Entry 6U3M (X-ray diffraction, 1.90 A resolution); this record covers chains C and D of the 3 polymer chains in the assembly.

# Chain C
Molecule: HLA class II histocompatibility antigen, DQ alpha 1 chain
Organism: Homo sapiens
Reference sequence: P01909 (DQA1_HUMAN); the construct lacks a stretch of the UniProt sequence and is renumbered around it, so the offset changes along the chain: -1 to 9 = UniProt 24-34; 10-52 = UniProt 36-78; 54-181 = UniProt 79-206
Sequence (191 residues; row label = number of the first residue in the row; note: 1 number in that range is skipped by the numbering (no residue carries it; nothing is unmodelled there); numbers below 1 keep their minus sign (Glu-1 is residue -1)):
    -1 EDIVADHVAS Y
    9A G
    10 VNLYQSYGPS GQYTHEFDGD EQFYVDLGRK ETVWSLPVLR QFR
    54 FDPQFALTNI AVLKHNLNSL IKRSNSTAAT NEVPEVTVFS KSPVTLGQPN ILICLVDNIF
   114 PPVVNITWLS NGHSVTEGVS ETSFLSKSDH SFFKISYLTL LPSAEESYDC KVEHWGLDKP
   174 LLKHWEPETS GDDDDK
Unresolved in the structure: -1 to 0, 182-189
Differences from the reference sequence: conflict Ser44 (Cys70 in P01909); expression tag (182-189)
Curated features (UniProtKB/Swiss-Prot):
  - region: Glu179 to Glu181 (Connecting peptide)
  - glycosylation (N-linked (GlcNAc...) asparagine): Asn78, Asn118
Disulfides: Cys107-Cys163
Covalent attachments: N-acetylglucosamine (NAG) linked to Asn118

# Chain D
Molecule: MHC class II HLA-DQ-beta-1
Organism: Homo sapiens
Reference sequence: O19712 (O19712_HUMAN); numbering as in UniProt (aligned over 1-192)
Sequence (206 residues; numbered -5 to 200; the number before each row is that of its first residue; numbers below 1 keep their minus sign (Gly-5 is residue -5)):
    -5 GGSGASRDSP EDFVYQFKGM CYFTNGTERV RLVSRSIYNR EEIVRFDSDV GEFRAVTLLG
    55 LPAAEYWNSQ KDILERKRAA VDRVCRHNYQ LELRTTLQRR VEPTVTISPS RTEALNHHNL
   115 LVCSVTDFYP AQIKVRWFRN DQEETAGVVS TPLIRNGDWT FQILVMLEMT PQRGDVYTCH
   175 VEHPSLQSPI TVEWRAQSTG GDDDDK
Unresolved in the structure: -5 to 2, 105-111, 191-200
Differences from the reference sequence: expression tag (-5 to 0, 193-200)
Disulfides: Cys15-Cys79, Cys117-Cys173
Covalent attachments: N-acetylglucosamine (NAG) linked to Asn19

# How chain C and chain D interact
Residue-residue contacts - 119 pairs, chain C then chain D:
  Ile1(C) with Tyr16(D), hydrophobic; Arg25(D); Arg29(D)
  Val2(C) with Thr18(D)
  Ala3(C) with Tyr16(D), hydrophobic; Phe17(D); Thr18(D)
  Asp4(C) with Phe17(D), hydrogen bond (backbone-backbone); Thr18(D), hydrogen bond (backbone-side chain); Asn19(D), hydrogen bond (side chain-backbone)
  His5(C) with Tyr16(D); Phe17(D), hydrogen bond (backbone-backbone); Tyr83(D); Leu91(D)
  Val6(C) with Met14(D), hydrophobic; Cys15(D); Tyr16(D), hydrophobic
  Ala7(C) with Met14(D); Cys15(D), hydrogen bond (backbone-backbone)
  Ser8(C) with Gly13(D); Met14(D)
  Tyr9(C) with Gly13(D), hydrogen bond (backbone-backbone); Cys15(D), hydrophobic; Asn82(D); Glu86(D), hydrogen bond
  Gly9A(C) with Phe11(D); Lys12(D); Gly13(D), hydrogen bond (backbone-backbone)
  Val10(C) with Phe11(D)
  Asn11(C) with Tyr9(D); Gln10(D); Phe11(D), hydrogen bond (backbone-backbone)
  Leu12(C) with Val8(D), hydrophobic; Tyr9(D)
  Tyr13(C) with Val8(D); Tyr9(D), hydrogen bond (backbone-backbone)
  Gln14(C) with Asp6(D); Phe7(D); Val8(D)
  Ser15(C) with Asp6(D), hydrogen bond; Phe7(D), hydrogen bond (backbone-backbone)
  Tyr16(C) with Pro4(D), hydrophobic; Asp6(D), hydrogen bond (backbone-side chain)
  Phe26(C) with Glu86(D); Thr90(D); Leu91(D), hydrophobic; Trp153(D)
  Asp27(C) with Arg149(D), hydrogen bond (backbone-side chain)
  Gly28(C) with Arg149(D), hydrogen bond (backbone-side chain)
  Asp29(C) with Tyr123(D); Arg149(D), salt bridge; Trp153(D)
  Glu30(C) with Trp153(D), hydrogen bond (backbone-side chain)
  Gln31(C) with Glu86(D), hydrogen bond; Trp153(D)
  Leu45(C) with Arg93(D); Trp153(D), hydrophobic
  Leu48(C) with Thr89(D)
  Gln50(C) with Arg88(D), hydrogen bond; Thr89(D)
  Phe51(C) with Leu85(D), hydrophobic; Arg88(D); Thr89(D)
  Leu66(C) with Tyr9(D), hydrophobic
  Asn69(C) with Tyr9(D), hydrogen bond
  Leu70(C) with Phe7(D); Tyr32(D), hydrophobic
  Leu73(C) with Tyr9(D), hydrophobic; Tyr32(D), hydrophobic; Ile37(D), hydrophobic; Leu53(D), hydrophobic
  Ile74(C) with Phe7(D), hydrophobic; Tyr32(D)
  Arg76(C) with Leu53(D)
  Ser77(C) with Tyr32(D), hydrogen bond
  Ser79(C) with Phe7(D)
  Thr80(C) with Phe7(D); Tyr32(D), hydrogen bond (backbone-side chain); Asn33(D), hydrogen bond (backbone-side chain)
  Ala81(C) with Asp6(D); Phe7(D), hydrophobic; Asn33(D)
  Ala82(C) with Asp6(D), hydrogen bond (backbone-backbone); Asn33(D)
  Glu85(C) with Arg34(D), salt bridge
  Phe92(C) with Ile148(D), hydrophobic; Asn150(D); Gln156(D)
  Ser93(C) with Gln156(D), hydrogen bond (backbone-side chain)
  Lys94(C) with Thr120(D); Asp121(D), salt bridge; Asp152(D), salt bridge; Thr154(D), hydrogen bond; Gln156(D), hydrogen bond (backbone-side chain)
  Pro96(C) with Ser118(D); Thr120(D)
  Ile106(C) with Asn150(D)
  Phe113(C) with Val8(D), hydrophobic; Gln10(D); Asn33(D); Arg34(D)
  Pro114(C) with Asp6(D)
  Val116(C) with Asp6(D)
  Thr135(C) with Gly151(D)
  Lys140(C) with Lys12(D), hydrogen bond (backbone-side chain)
  Asp142(C) with Arg34(D), salt bridge
  His143(C) with Gln10(D), hydrogen bond (backbone-side chain); Lys12(D), hydrogen bond; Ile31(D); Arg34(D)
  Ser144(C) with Arg34(D)
  Phe145(C) with Gln10(D)
  Ile148(C) with Arg149(D); Asn150(D); Gly151(D)
  Tyr150(C) with Asn150(D), hydrogen bond (side chain-backbone); Gly151(D); Asp152(D), hydrogen bond (side chain-backbone)
  Trp168(C) with Pro4(D)
Other interface residues (no listed pair), chain C (63 interface residues in all): Ser44, Val47, Asn62, Ser95, Pro115, Ser139, Phe146
Other interface residues (no listed pair), chain D (50 interface residues in all): Glu5, Val27, Glu36, Pro56, Val78, Thr100

# Overview
63 residues of chain C and 50 residues of chain D are in contact; the contacts include 31 hydrogen bonds and 5
salt bridges. Polar pairs include Asp29(C)-Arg149(D), Glu85(C)-Arg34(D) and Lys94(C)-Asp121(D).
N-acetylglucosamine is covalently linked to Asn118(C). Covalently linked N-acetylglucosamine: at Asn19(D).
Chain C is HLA class II histocompatibility antigen, DQ alpha 1 chain and chain D is MHC class II
HLA-DQ-beta-1, both from Homo sapiens; the structure, DQ2-P.fluor-alpha1a, was determined by X-ray
diffraction, deposited together with 6U3N and 6U3O.
